PDB entry 7Y7M | electron microscopy, 3.05 A resolution | chains A and C of the 6 polymer chains in the assembly

Chain A:
Molecule: Capsid protein VP1
Source organism: Coxsackievirus A16
Notes: EC 3.4.22.29, 3.6.1.15, 3.4.22.28, 2.7.7.48
UniProtKB: M4TAU2 (M4TAU2_9ENTO); residues 1-297 here correspond to UniProt positions 566-862 (UniProt number = residue number + 565)
Chain sequence (297 residues; numbered 1 to 297; the number before each row is that of its first residue):
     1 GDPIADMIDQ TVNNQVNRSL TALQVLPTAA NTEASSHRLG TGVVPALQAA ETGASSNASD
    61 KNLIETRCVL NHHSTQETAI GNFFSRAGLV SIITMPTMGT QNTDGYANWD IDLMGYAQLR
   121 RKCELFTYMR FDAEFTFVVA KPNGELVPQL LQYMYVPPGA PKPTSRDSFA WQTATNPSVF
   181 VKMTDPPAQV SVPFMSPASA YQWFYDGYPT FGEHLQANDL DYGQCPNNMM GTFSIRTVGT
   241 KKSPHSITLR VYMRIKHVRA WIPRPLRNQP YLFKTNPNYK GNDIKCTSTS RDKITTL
Not modelled in the structure: 1, 9-17
Small-molecule neighbours: sphingosine (SPH): Ile-111, Asp-112, Leu-113, Met-114, Phe-131, Phe-135, Phe-137, Tyr-153, Tyr-155, Pro-177, Val-179, Val-190, Val-192, Met-195, Tyr-201, Trp-203, Asn-228, Met-230, Phe-233

Chain C:
Molecule: Capsid protein VP3
Source organism: Coxsackievirus A16
Notes: EC 3.4.22.29, 3.6.1.15, 3.4.22.28, 2.7.7.48
UniProtKB: A9LXZ4 (A9LXZ4_9ENTO); residues 1-242 here correspond to UniProt positions 324-565 (UniProt number = residue number + 323)
Chain sequence (242 residues; numbered 1 to 242; the number before each row is that of its first residue):
     1 GIPTELKPGT NQFLTTDDGV SAPILPGFHP TPPIHIPGEV RNLLEICRVE TILEVNNLKT
    61 NETTPMQRLC FPVSVQSKTG ELCAAFRADP GRDGPWQSTI LGQLCRYYTQ WSGSLEVTFM
   121 FAGSFMATGK MLIAYTPPGG SVPADRITAM LGTHVIWDFG LQSSVTLVVP WISNTHYRAH
   181 ARAGYFDYYT TGIITIWYQT NYVVPIGAPT TAYIVALAAA QDNFTMKLCK DTEDIEQTAN
   241 IQ

Interface between chain A and chain C:
Contacting residue pairs - 147 pairs, chain A then chain C:
  Leu-23(A) with Arg-41(C)
  Ala-29(A) with Asn-223(C); Thr-225(C)
  Ala-30(A) with Asp-222(C); Asn-223(C)
  Ala-46(A) with Val-165(C); Thr-166(C), hydrogen bond (backbone-backbone)
  Leu-47(A) with Gln-162(C); Ser-164(C)
  Gln-48(A) with Gln-162(C); Ser-164(C), hydrogen bond (backbone-backbone); Thr-166(C)
  Ala-50(A) with Met-120(C), hydrophobic; Ser-164(C), hydrogen bond (backbone-side chain)
  Glu-51(A) with Ser-163(C), hydrogen bond
  Ser-55(A) with Arg-48(C); Val-49(C); Glu-50(C), hydrogen bond (side chain-backbone)
  Ser-56(A) with Glu-50(C), hydrogen bond; Glu-116(C); Thr-118(C), hydrogen bond; Thr-166(C)
  Ala-58(A) with Gln-221(C), hydrogen bond (backbone-side chain)
  Ser-59(A) with Gln-221(C)
  Asp-60(A) with Ser-114(C); Val-168(C); Pro-170(C); Gln-221(C)
  Leu-63(A) with Thr-166(C); Val-168(C), hydrophobic
  Ile-64(A) with Thr-153(C); Pro-170(C), hydrophobic
  His-73(A) with Ser-112(C), hydrogen bond; His-176(C); Tyr-177(C); Thr-225(C)
  Thr-75(A) with Asn-42(C), hydrogen bond (backbone-side chain); Leu-44(C)
  Glu-77(A) with Tyr-108(C), hydrogen bond (backbone-side chain)
  Thr-78(A) with Asn-42(C); Leu-43(C), hydrogen bond (backbone-backbone); Leu-44(C); Tyr-108(C); Met-226(C)
  Ala-79(A) with Arg-41(C); Asn-42(C)
  Ile-80(A) with Arg-41(C), hydrogen bond (backbone-backbone); Leu-43(C), hydrophobic
  Phe-83(A) with Leu-43(C), hydrophobic
  Arg-86(A) with Thr-15(C); Thr-16(C); Asp-231(C), salt bridge
  Ala-87(A) with Thr-15(C), hydrogen bond (backbone-backbone)
  Gly-115(A) with Gln-237(C); Ile-241(C)
  Tyr-116(A) with Gln-237(C)
  Ala-117(A) with Ile-235(C), hydrophobic; Gln-237(C), hydrogen bond (backbone-side chain)
  Gln-118(A) with Asp-231(C)
  Arg-120(A) with Ile-241(C)
  Arg-121(A) with Gln-103(C), hydrogen bond; Tyr-107(C), hydrogen bond; Thr-232(C); Ile-235(C)
  Lys-122(A) with Tyr-107(C)
  Leu-125(A) with Leu-43(C), hydrophobic
  Phe-126(A) with Val-40(C), hydrophobic
  Tyr-128(A) with Ile-36(C), hydrophobic
  Arg-130(A) with Pro-30(C); Thr-31(C), hydrogen bond (side chain-backbone); Pro-33(C)
  Glu-134(A) with Ser-21(C), hydrogen bond
  Thr-136(A) with Phe-13(C)
  Pro-177(A) with Ile-24(C)
  Pro-186(A) with Asn-11(C)
  Gln-189(A) with Phe-13(C); Ser-21(C), hydrogen bond
  Val-190(A) with Ala-22(C); Ile-24(C), hydrophobic
  Ser-191(A) with Ser-21(C); Ala-22(C), hydrogen bond (backbone-backbone); Pro-23(C); Ile-24(C)
  Val-192(A) with Ile-24(C), hydrophobic
  Pro-193(A) with Phe-28(C), hydrophobic
  Phe-194(A) with Phe-28(C); Pro-30(C)
  Ser-196(A) with Thr-31(C), hydrogen bond (backbone-side chain)
  Pro-197(A) with Thr-31(C)
  Ala-198(A) with Thr-31(C), hydrogen bond (backbone-side chain)
  Ser-199(A) with Pro-32(C), hydrogen bond (side chain-backbone); Ile-34(C)
  Arg-254(A) with Asp-17(C); Asp-18(C), salt bridge
  Arg-259(A) with Glu-39(C), salt bridge
  Ala-260(A) with Glu-39(C); Val-40(C), hydrogen bond (backbone-backbone)
  Trp-261(A) with Ile-36(C), hydrogen bond (side chain-backbone); Pro-37(C); Gly-38(C); Glu-39(C)
  Ile-262(A) with Pro-37(C); Gly-38(C), hydrogen bond (backbone-backbone)
  Tyr-271(A) with Ile-241(C), hydrophobic
  Leu-272(A) with Ile-241(C); Gln-242(C), hydrogen bond (backbone-backbone)
  Phe-273(A) with Ile-241(C); Gln-242(C)
  Lys-274(A) with Ile-241(C), hydrogen bond (side chain-backbone); Gln-242(C), hydrogen bond (backbone-backbone)
  Cys-286(A) with Glu-62(C); Arg-68(C), hydrogen bond
  Thr-287(A) with Glu-54(C); Gln-97(C); Ser-98(C)
  Ser-288(A) with Glu-54(C), hydrogen bond; Asn-57(C); Gly-94(C)
  Thr-289(A) with Asn-57(C), hydrogen bond (backbone-side chain); Asp-93(C); Gln-97(C), hydrogen bond
  Ser-290(A) with Asn-57(C); Leu-58(C), hydrogen bond (side chain-backbone); Lys-59(C); Glu-62(C), hydrogen bond
  Arg-291(A) with Val-55(C), hydrogen bond (side chain-backbone); Asn-57(C), hydrogen bond (backbone-backbone); Leu-58(C); Lys-59(C), hydrogen bond (backbone-backbone); Ala-85(C), hydrogen bond (side chain-backbone)
  Asp-292(A) with Leu-58(C); Lys-59(C)
  Lys-293(A) with Leu-58(C)
  Ile-294(A) with Val-55(C); Asn-56(C); Leu-58(C); Phe-71(C), hydrophobic; Cys-83(C); Ala-84(C); Ala-85(C), hydrogen bond (backbone-backbone)
  Thr-295(A) with Leu-82(C); Cys-83(C)
  Leu-297(A) with Ala-85(C); Phe-86(C), hydrophobic; Arg-87(C), hydrogen bond (backbone-side chain); Val-142(C), hydrophobic; Ile-193(C), hydrophobic
Interface residues without a listed pair, chain A (83 interface residues in all): Thr-32, Ala-49, Asn-71, Ser-74, Asn-82, Ser-85, Val-138, Met-195, Ala-200, Tyr-252, Pro-263, Arg-264, Leu-266, Thr-296
Interface residues without a listed pair, chain C (89 interface residues in all): Gly-19, Leu-25, Ile-46, Ile-100, Leu-104, Val-155, Trp-157, Leu-217, Cys-229, Lys-230, Asp-234

In short:
The interface between chain A and chain C involves 83 residues on one side and 89 on the other, with 42
hydrogen bonds and 3 salt bridges. Polar pairs include Arg-86(A)/Asp-231(C), Arg-254(A)/Asp-18(C) and
Arg-259(A)/Glu-39(C). Ligands of chain A: sphingosine.
Here chain A is Capsid protein VP1 and chain C is Capsid protein VP3, both from Coxsackievirus A16. Entry 7Y7M
(The structure of coxsackievirus A16 mature virion in complex with Fab 8C4) was determined by electron
microscopy together with 7YV2, 7YV7, 7YRF, 7YRH and 7YMS from the same study.
